3LW5 - chains B and C of the 18 polymer chains in the assembly; structure by X-ray diffraction, 3.30 A resolution.

Chain B:
Name: Photosystem I P700 chlorophyll a apoprotein A2
Source organism: Pisum sativum
UniProt: P05311 (PSAB_PEA); residues 2-734 here = UniProt positions 2-734
Amino-acid sequence (733 residues; each row starts with the number of its first residue):
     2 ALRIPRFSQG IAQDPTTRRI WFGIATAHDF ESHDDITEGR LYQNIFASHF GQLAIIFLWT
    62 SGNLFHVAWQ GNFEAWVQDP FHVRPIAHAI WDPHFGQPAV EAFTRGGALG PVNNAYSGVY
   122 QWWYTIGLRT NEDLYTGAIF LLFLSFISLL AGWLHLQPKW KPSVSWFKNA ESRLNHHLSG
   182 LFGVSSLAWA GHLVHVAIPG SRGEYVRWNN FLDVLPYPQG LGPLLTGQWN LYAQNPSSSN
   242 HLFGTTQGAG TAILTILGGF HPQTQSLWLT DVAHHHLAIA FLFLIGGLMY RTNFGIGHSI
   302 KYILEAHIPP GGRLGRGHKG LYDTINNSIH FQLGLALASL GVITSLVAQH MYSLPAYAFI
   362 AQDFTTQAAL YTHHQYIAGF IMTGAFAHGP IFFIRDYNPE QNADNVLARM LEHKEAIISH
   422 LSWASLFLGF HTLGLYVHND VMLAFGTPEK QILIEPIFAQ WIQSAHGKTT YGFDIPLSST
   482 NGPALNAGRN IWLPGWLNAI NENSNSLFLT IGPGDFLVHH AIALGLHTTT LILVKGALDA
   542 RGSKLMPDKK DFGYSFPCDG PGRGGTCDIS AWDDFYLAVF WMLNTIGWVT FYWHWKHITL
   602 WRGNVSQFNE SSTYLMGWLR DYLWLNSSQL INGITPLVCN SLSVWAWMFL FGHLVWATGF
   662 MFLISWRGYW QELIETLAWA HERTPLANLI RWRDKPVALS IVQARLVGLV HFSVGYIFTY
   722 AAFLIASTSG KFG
UniProt features mapped onto this chain:
  - binding site ([4Fe-4S] cluster): Cys559, Cys568
  - binding site (chlorophyll a): His654, Met662, Tyr670
  - binding site (phylloquinone): Trp671
Metal / ion sites: chlorophyll a Mg near Asp93 (its only coordinating residue here); 4Fe-4S cluster Fe: Cys559 (shared with 2 residues of chain A)
Residues lining bound ligands:
  - beta-carotene (BCR), molecule 1: Ile21, Ile25, Ile691
  - beta-carotene (BCR), molecule 2: Ile57, Phe58, Gly181, Leu182, Val185, Leu188
  - beta-carotene (BCR), molecule 3: Leu65, Trp123, Phe141, Leu142, Trp190, Phe212
  - beta-carotene (BCR), molecule 4: Leu188, Ala281, Phe282, Leu285, Leu289
  - beta-carotene (BCR), molecule 5: Phe332, Gly335, Leu336, Ala339, Val343, Ala386, Phe387, Gly390, Phe393, Phe394, Ala538
  - beta-carotene (BCR), molecule 6: Val645, Trp648, Met649, Phe652, Trp671, Ile675
  - chlorophyll a (CLA), molecule 1: Phe8, Gly24, Ile25, Ala28, His29, Phe31, His34, Ser49, Gly52, Gln53
  - chlorophyll a (CLA), molecule 2: Thr18, Ile21, Trp22, Ile675, Ala679, Arg692, Trp693, Arg694, Asp695, Pro697, Val698, Leu700
  - chlorophyll a (CLA), molecule 3: Trp22, Phe652, Leu655, Val656, Thr659, Met662, Phe663, Leu700, Val708, Val711, His712
  - chlorophyll a (CLA), molecule 4: Ile25, Ala26, His29, Asp30, His331, Leu334, Leu338, Phe381, Ile382, Thr384, Gly385, His389, Ile392, Arg396, Tyr555, Trp573, Phe576, Leu707, Val711
  - chlorophyll a (CLA), molecule 5: His29, Phe31, Tyr43, Ile46, Ser49, His50, Gln53, Leu54, Phe168, Arg174, His178, Leu182, Ile330, Gln333, Leu334, Ala337, Leu338, Leu341
  - chlorophyll a (CLA), molecule 6: His29, Ile56, Ile57, Trp60, Ile378, Phe381, Ile382
  - chlorophyll a (CLA), molecule 7: Phe47, Phe51, Ile148, Leu151, Ala152, Leu155, His156, Trp161, Lys162, Ser164, Trp167
  - chlorophyll a (CLA), molecule 8: Phe47, His50, Phe51, Leu54, Trp123, Trp167, Phe168, Arg174, His177, His178, Gly181, Leu182, Phe183, Ile344
  - chlorophyll a (CLA), molecule 9: Ile57, Phe58, Trp60, Thr61, Ser118, Gly119, Val120, Trp123, Val185, Ser186, Ala189, Leu341, Ile344, Thr345, Val348, Met352, Tyr358, Leu371, His374, His375, Ile378
  - chlorophyll a (CLA), molecule 10: Leu59, Ser62, Gly63, Phe66, His67, His89, Ala90, Trp92
  - chlorophyll a (CLA), molecule 11: Trp60, Asn64, Val68, Ala88, His89, Asn114, Asn115, Ala116, Tyr117, Ser118, Val645, Trp646, Met649, Phe719
  - chlorophyll a (CLA), molecule 12: Trp60, Asn64, Tyr117, Ser118, Ala370, Leu371, Thr373, His374, Tyr377, Ile378, Phe381, Trp646, Ile718, Phe719, Ala722, Ile726
  - chlorophyll a (CLA), molecule 13: His89, Ala90, Ile91, Trp92, Asp93, His95, Phe96, Phe104, Asn114, Ser644, Val645, Trp648
  - chlorophyll a (CLA), molecule 14: Trp123, Ile127, Phe183, Ser186, Ser187, Trp190, Leu194, Val273, His276, His277, Ile280, Ile344, Leu347, Val348, His351, Ala357, Tyr358
  - chlorophyll a (CLA), molecule 15: Leu129, Thr137, Phe141, Leu145, Ser149, Ser186, Ala189, Trp190, His193, His196, Val197, Phe212
  - chlorophyll a (CLA), molecule 16: Trp167, Asn170, Ser173, His177, Thr293, Phe295
  - chlorophyll a (CLA), molecule 17: Ala171, Arg174, Leu175, His178, Phe183, Ile301, Leu305, Tyr323, Ile326, Asn327, Leu336, Ala337, Ser340, Ile344
  - chlorophyll a (CLA), molecule 18: Leu175, Leu179, Leu283, Phe284, Met290, Tyr291, Ile301, Ile304, Leu305
  - chlorophyll a (CLA), molecule 19: Asn176, His177, Ser180, Gly181, Val185, Leu285, Leu289, Tyr291, Arg292, Thr293, Phe295, Ile297
  - chlorophyll a (CLA), molecule 20: Leu188, Ala189, Ala191, Gly192, Val195, His196, Val215, Leu216, Pro217, Leu222, Leu225, Tyr233, Leu278
  - chlorophyll a (CLA), molecule 21: Trp230, Asn231, Tyr233, Leu255, His275, Leu278, Ala279, Phe282, Leu283, Trp493
  - chlorophyll a (CLA), molecule 22: Ile257, Leu268, Asp272, Val273, His275, His276, Ala279, Ile280, Leu283, His351, Leu355, Trp493, Leu498
  - chlorophyll a (CLA), molecule 23: Ile286, Gly287, Leu289, Met290, Ile297, Gly298, His299
  - chlorophyll a (CLA), molecule 24: Met290, His299, Tyr303, Ile304, His308, Pro310
  - chlorophyll a (CLA), molecule 25: Leu305, His308, Pro310, Pro311, His319, Leu322, Val407, Leu408, Met411
  - chlorophyll a (CLA), molecule 26: Pro310, Pro311, Gly312, Arg314, Leu315
  - chlorophyll a (CLA), molecule 27: Arg317, Val407, Arg410, Met411, His414, His421
  - chlorophyll a (CLA), molecule 28: Leu336, Ser340, Val343, Ile344, Leu347, Gln350, His351, Tyr353, Ser354, Leu355, Phe509
  - chlorophyll a (CLA), molecule 29: Val343, Ser346, Gln350, Gln376, Met383, Phe387, Leu527, Thr530, Thr531, Leu534, Met583, Thr586, Ile587, Val590
  - chlorophyll a (CLA), molecule 30: Ser346, Gln350, Tyr353, Tyr372, Gln376, Phe459, Ala460, Ile463, Phe509, Leu510, His520, Ile523, Val590, Tyr593, Trp594, Lys597, His598
  - chlorophyll a (CLA), molecule 31: Tyr377, Thr433, Tyr437, Ala522, Asn585, Trp589, Phe592, Leu616, Trp619, Leu620, Leu624, Ser628, Ile632, Phe650, His654, Trp657, Phe713, Tyr717, Thr720, Tyr721, Phe724
  - chlorophyll a (CLA), molecule 32: Ala417, His421, Trp424
  - chlorophyll a (CLA), molecule 33: Ile418, His421, Leu422, Trp424, Ala524, Leu527, His528, Thr531
  - chlorophyll a (CLA), molecule 34: Ser420, Ser423, Trp424, Leu427
  - chlorophyll a (CLA), molecule 35: Ser423, Ser426, Leu427, Gly430, Phe431, Leu434, Leu525, Thr529, Leu532, Ile533, Leu578, Phe581, Trp582
  - chlorophyll a (CLA), molecule 36: Trp424, Leu427, Phe428, Phe431, His432
  - chlorophyll a (CLA), molecule 37: Trp424, Phe428, Leu429, Pro457, Ile458, Phe459, Ala460, Asp516, Phe517, His520, His521, Ala524, His528
  - chlorophyll a (CLA), molecule 38: Phe431, Leu434, Gly435, Leu436, Val438, His439, Val442, Met443, Lys451
  - chlorophyll a (CLA), molecule 39: Tyr437, Val438, Asp441, Phe581, Trp582, Leu584, Asn585, Trp589, Leu616, Trp657, Phe713
  - chlorophyll a (CLA), molecule 40: Ile458, Phe459, Trp462
  - chlorophyll a (CLA), molecule 41: Trp462, Ile463, Ala466, His467, Leu494, Leu498
  - chlorophyll a (CLA), molecule 42: Leu486, Ala488, Gly489, Arg490, Ile492, Trp493, Leu494
  - chlorophyll a (CLA), molecule 43: Leu620, Leu624, Trp625
  - chlorophyll a (CLA), molecule 44: Trp648, Leu651, Phe652, His654, Leu655, Trp657, Ala658
  - chlorophyll a (CLA), molecule 45: Ala658, Thr659, Phe661, Met662, Ile665, Ser666, Tyr670, Trp671
  - chlorophyll a (CLA), molecule 46: Leu678, Ala681, His682, Thr685, Ala688, Ile691
  - chlorophyll a (CLA), molecule 47: Trp680, Thr685, Pro686
  - phylloquinone (PQN): Trp22, Ile25, Met662, Phe663, Ser666, Trp667, Arg668, Trp671, Ala699, Leu700, Ser701, Ala705
  - 4Fe-4S cluster (SF4): Cys559, Asp560, Gly561, Pro562, Thr567, Cys568, Trp667, Ile702

Chain C:
Name: Photosystem I iron-sulfur center
Source organism: Pisum sativum
UniProt: P10793 (PSAC_PEA); numbering as in UniProt (aligned over 1-81)
Amino-acid sequence (81 residues; row label = number of the first residue in the row):
     1 MSHSVKIYDT CIGCTQCVRA CPTDVLEMIP WGGCKAKQIA SAPRTEDCVG CKRCESACPT
    61 DFLSVRVYLW HETTRSMGLA Y
UniProt features mapped onto this chain:
  - binding site ([4Fe-4S] cluster): Cys11, Cys14, Cys17, Cys21, Cys48, Cys51, Cys54, Cys58
Metal / ion sites: 4Fe-4S cluster Fe site 1 near Cys51 (its only coordinating residue here); 4Fe-4S cluster Fe site 2: Cys58, Pro59
Residues lining bound ligands:
  - 4Fe-4S cluster (SF4), molecule 1: Ile7, Tyr8, Asp9, Cys11, Ile12, Gly13, Cys14, Cys17, Val18, Ala40, Ala57, Cys58, Pro59
  - 4Fe-4S cluster (SF4), molecule 2: Cys21, Pro22, Asp24, Val49, Gly50, Cys51, Lys52, Cys54

Chain B / chain C interface:
Residue-residue contacts - 33 pairs, chain B then chain C:
  Gly11(B) - His71(C)
  Ile12(B) - Trp70(C)  hydrophobic
  Asp15(B) - Glu72(C)
  Thr17(B) - Leu79(C)
  Arg19(B) - Glu72(C)  salt bridge
  Arg19(B) - Met77(C)
  Met547(B) - Leu63(C)  hydrophobic
  Met547(B) - Arg66(C)
  Pro548(B) - Phe62(C)
  Asp549(B) - Phe62(C)
  Asp549(B) - Leu63(C)  hydrogen bond (side chain-backbone)
  Phe553(B) - Tyr68(C)
  Phe557(B) - Arg66(C)
  Phe557(B) - Tyr68(C)  hydrophobic
  Cys559(B) - Arg66(C)
  Asp560(B) - Lys52(C)  salt bridge
  Asp560(B) - Ser64(C)
  Asp560(B) - Val65(C)
  Asp560(B) - Arg66(C)  salt bridge
  Gly561(B) - Lys52(C)
  Gly561(B) - Val65(C)
  Gly561(B) - Arg66(C)
  Pro562(B) - Lys52(C)
  Arg564(B) - Phe62(C)  hydrogen bond (side chain-backbone)
  Arg564(B) - Leu63(C)
  Arg564(B) - Ser64(C)  hydrogen bond
  Arg564(B) - Arg66(C)
  Gln672(B) - Leu79(C)
  Ala679(B) - Tyr81(C)
  Glu683(B) - Tyr81(C)
  Lys696(B) - Ala80(C)
  Lys696(B) - Tyr81(C)
  Pro697(B) - Leu79(C)
Other interface residues (no listed pair), chain B (27 interface residues in all): Gln10, Pro16, Thr27, Leu546, Ile675, Glu676, Val698
Other interface residues (no listed pair), chain C (19 interface residues in all): Cys51, Glu55, Val67, Thr73, Thr74

Overview:
27 residues of chain B face 19 of chain C across their interface, with 3 hydrogen bonds and 3 salt bridges.
Among the polar pairs are Arg19(B)-Glu72(C), Asp560(B)-Lys52(C) and Asp560(B)-Arg66(C).
Here chain B is Photosystem I P700 chlorophyll a apoprotein A2 and chain C is Photosystem I iron-sulfur
center, both from Pisum sativum. Entry 3LW5 (Improved model of plant photosystem I) was determined by X-ray
diffraction together with 2WSC, 2WSE and 2WSF from the same study.
